9N5G - chains A and E of the 13 polymer chains in the assembly; structure by X-ray diffraction, 3.15 A resolution.

[Chain A]
Protein: DNA-directed RNA polymerase II subunit RPB1
Organism: Saccharomyces cerevisiae S288C
Notes: EC 2.7.7.6
UniProt: P04050 (RPB1_YEAST); residues 1-1733 here = UniProt positions 1-1733
Sequence (1733 residues; numbered 1 to 1733; the number before each row is that of its first residue):
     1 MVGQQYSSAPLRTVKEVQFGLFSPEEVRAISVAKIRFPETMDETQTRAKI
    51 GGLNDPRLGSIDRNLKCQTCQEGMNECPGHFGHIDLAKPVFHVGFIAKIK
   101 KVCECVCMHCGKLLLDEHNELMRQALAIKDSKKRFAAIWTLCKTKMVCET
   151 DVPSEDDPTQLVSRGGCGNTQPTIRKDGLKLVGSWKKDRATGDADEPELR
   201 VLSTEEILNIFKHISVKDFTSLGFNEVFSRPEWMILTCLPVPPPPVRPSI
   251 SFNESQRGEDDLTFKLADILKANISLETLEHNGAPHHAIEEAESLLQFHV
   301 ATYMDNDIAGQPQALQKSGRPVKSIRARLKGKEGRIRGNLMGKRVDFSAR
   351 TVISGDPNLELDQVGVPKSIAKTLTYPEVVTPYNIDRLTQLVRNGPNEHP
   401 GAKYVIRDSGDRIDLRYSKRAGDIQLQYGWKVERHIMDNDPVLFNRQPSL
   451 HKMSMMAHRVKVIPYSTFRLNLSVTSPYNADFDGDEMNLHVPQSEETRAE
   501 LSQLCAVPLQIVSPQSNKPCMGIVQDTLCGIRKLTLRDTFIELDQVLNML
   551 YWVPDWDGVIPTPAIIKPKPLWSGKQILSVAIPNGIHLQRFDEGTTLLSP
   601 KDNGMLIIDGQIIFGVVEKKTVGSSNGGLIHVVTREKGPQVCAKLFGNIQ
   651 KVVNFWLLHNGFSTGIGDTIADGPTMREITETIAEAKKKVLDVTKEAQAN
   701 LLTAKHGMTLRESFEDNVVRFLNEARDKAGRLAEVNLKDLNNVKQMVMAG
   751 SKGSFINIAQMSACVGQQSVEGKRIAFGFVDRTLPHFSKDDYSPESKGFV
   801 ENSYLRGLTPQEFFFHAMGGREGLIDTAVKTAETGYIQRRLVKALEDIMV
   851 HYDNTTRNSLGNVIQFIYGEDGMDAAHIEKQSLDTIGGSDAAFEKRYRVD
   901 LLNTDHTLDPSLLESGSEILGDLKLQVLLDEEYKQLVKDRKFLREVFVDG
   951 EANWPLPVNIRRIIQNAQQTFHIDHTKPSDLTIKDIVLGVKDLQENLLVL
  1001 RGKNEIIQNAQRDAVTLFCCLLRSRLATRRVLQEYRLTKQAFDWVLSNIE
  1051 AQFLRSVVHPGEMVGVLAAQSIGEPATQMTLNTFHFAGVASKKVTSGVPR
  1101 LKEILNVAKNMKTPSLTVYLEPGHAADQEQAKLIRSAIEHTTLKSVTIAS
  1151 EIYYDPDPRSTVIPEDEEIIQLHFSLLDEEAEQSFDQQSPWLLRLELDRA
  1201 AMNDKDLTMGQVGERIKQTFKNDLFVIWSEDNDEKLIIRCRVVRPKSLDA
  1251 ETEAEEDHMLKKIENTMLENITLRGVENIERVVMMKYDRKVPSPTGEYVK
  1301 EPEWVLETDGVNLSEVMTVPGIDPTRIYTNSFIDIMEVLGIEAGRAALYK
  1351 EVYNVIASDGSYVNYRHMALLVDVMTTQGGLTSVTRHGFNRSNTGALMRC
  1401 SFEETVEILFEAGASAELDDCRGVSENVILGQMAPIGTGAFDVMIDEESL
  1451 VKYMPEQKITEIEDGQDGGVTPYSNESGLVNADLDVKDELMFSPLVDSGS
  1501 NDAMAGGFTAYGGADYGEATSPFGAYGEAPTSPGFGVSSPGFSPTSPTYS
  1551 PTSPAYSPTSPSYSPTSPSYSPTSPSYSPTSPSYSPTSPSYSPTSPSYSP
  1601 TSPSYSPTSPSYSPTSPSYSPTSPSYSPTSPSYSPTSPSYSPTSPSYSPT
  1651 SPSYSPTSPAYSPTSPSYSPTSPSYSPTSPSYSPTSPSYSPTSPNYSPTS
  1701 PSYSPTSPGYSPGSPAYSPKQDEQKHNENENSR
Unresolved in the structure: 1-2, 154-160, 187-198, 250-256, 1082-1091, 1177-1186, 1244-1256, 1447-1733
Cystine bridges: C105-C142
Bound ions: Zn2+ site 1: C67, C70, C77, H80; Zn2+ site 2: C107, C148, C167; Mg2+: D483 (shared with 1 residue of chain R)
Ligand contacts: ATP (adenosine-5'-triphosphate): R446, P448, N479, D481, K752, T827, Q1078
Swiss-Prot annotation at these positions:
  - region: P248 to D260 (Lid loop), N306 to K323 (Rudder loop), P810 to E822 (Bridging helix)
  - binding site (Zn(2+)): C67, C70, C77, H80, C107, C110, C148, C167
  - binding site (Mg(2+)): D481, D483, D485
  - modified residue: T1471 (Phosphothreonine)
  - cross-link (Glycyl lysine isopeptide (Lys-Gly)): K695 (interchain with G-Cter in ubiquitin), K1246 (interchain with G-Cter in ubiquitin), K1350 (interchain with G-Cter in ubiquitin)
  - natural variant: S1653 to P1659 (deletion: In strain: A364A)
  - mutagenesis: K1246 (K1246R: Impairs ubiquitination during transcription stress)

[Chain E]
Protein: DNA-directed RNA polymerases I, II, and III subunit RPABC1
Organism: Saccharomyces cerevisiae S288C
UniProt: P20434 (RPAB1_YEAST); numbering as in UniProt (aligned over 1-215)
Sequence (215 residues; row label = number of the first residue in the row):
     1 MDQENERNISRLWRAFRTVKEMVKDRGYFITQEEVELPLEDFKAKYCDSM
    51 GRPQRKMMSFQANPTEESISKFPDMGSLWVEFCDEPSVGVKTMKTFVIHI
   101 QEKNFQTGIFVYQNNITPSAMKLVPSIPPATIETFNEAALVVNITHHELV
   151 PKHIRLSSDEKRELLKRYRLKESQLPRIQRADPVALYLGLKRGEVVKIIR
   201 KSETSGRYASYRICM
Unresolved in the structure: 1-2

[Chain A / chain E interface]
Contacting residue pairs - 91 pairs, chain A then chain E:
  R857(A) with Y168(E), hydrogen bond (side chain-backbone); R169(E); L170(E); Q174(E)
  G861(A) with Q174(E), hydrogen bond (backbone-side chain)
  N862(A) with S173(E); Q174(E)
  V863(A) with L170(E), hydrophobic; Q174(E), hydrogen bond (backbone-backbone); P176(E)
  Q865(A) with Y208(E)
  F866(A) with Y168(E), hydrophobic; L175(E), hydrophobic; Y208(E), hydrogen bond (backbone-side chain); A209(E); Y211(E)
  I867(A) with Y208(E), hydrophobic
  G869(A) with T204(E), hydrogen bond (backbone-side chain)
  E870(A) with R200(E), salt bridge; S202(E), hydrogen bond; T204(E); S205(E), hydrogen bond (backbone-side chain); Y208(E)
  D871(A) with T204(E); S205(E)
  F942(A) with G206(E); R207(E)
  E945(A) with K201(E), hydrogen bond (backbone-side chain)
  V946(A) with K201(E); S202(E)
  W954(A) with E203(E)
  N1004(A) with R167(E)
  I1006(A) with L164(E), hydrophobic; R167(E); Y211(E)
  I1007(A) with Y168(E), hydrophobic
  A1010(A) with Y168(E)
  D1013(A) with S205(E), hydrogen bond (backbone-side chain); G206(E); R207(E), salt bridge; A209(E)
  A1014(A) with S205(E)
  T1016(A) with G206(E); R207(E)
  L1017(A) with E203(E); T204(E); S205(E); G206(E)
  M1317(A) with V142(E)
  T1318(A) with R11(E), hydrogen bond; R14(E), hydrogen bond (backbone-side chain); A138(E); V141(E); V142(E)
  P1324(A) with V142(E), hydrophobic; H147(E)
  T1325(A) with H146(E); H147(E), hydrogen bond (backbone-side chain); E148(E), hydrogen bond (backbone-backbone)
  R1326(A) with E148(E)
  I1327(A) with H147(E), hydrogen bond (backbone-side chain)
  M1336(A) with P183(E)
  E1337(A) with P183(E)
  V1338(A) with I144(E); P183(E)
  L1339(A) with I144(E), hydrophobic; H147(E); V150(E); V184(E)
  G1340(A) with D182(E); P183(E)
  I1341(A) with D182(E), hydrogen bond (backbone-side chain); R212(E)
  E1342(A) with P151(E); H153(E); I198(E); R200(E), salt bridge; R212(E), salt bridge
  A1343(A) with L149(E)
  R1345(A) with R200(E)
  A1346(A) with L149(E), hydrophobic
  Y1349(A) with E203(E), hydrogen bond
  Y1365(A) with E203(E); T204(E)
  R1366(A) with T204(E)
  T1376(A) with R212(E), hydrogen bond (backbone-side chain)
  T1377(A) with P176(E); R177(E), hydrogen bond (backbone-backbone); R212(E)
  Q1378(A) with R177(E)
  G1379(A) with R177(E), hydrogen bond (backbone-backbone)
Also at the interface, not in a pair above, chain A (54 interface residues in all): D853, T855, L860, F947, L956, R1012, I1335, A1347, D1373
Also at the interface, not in a pair above, chain E (42 interface residues in all): I178, Q179, S210

[In short]
The interface between chain A and chain E involves 54 residues on one side and 42 on the other; the contacts
include 19 hydrogen bonds and 4 salt bridges. Among the polar pairs are E870(A)-R200(E), D1013(A)-R207(E) and
E1342(A)-R200(E). Ligands of chain A: ATP.
Chain A is DNA-directed RNA polymerase II subunit RPB1 and chain E is DNA-directed RNA polymerases I, II, and
III subunit RPABC1, both from Saccharomyces cerevisiae S288C; the structure, RNA polymerase II elongation
complex with 8-oxoG at +1 site, ATP in both A- and E-site, was determined by X-ray diffraction together with
9N5B, 9N5C, 9N5D, 9N5E and 9N5F from the same study.
